Entry 1TLB (X-ray diffraction, 2.40 A resolution); this record covers chains A and D.

== Chain A (and D) ==
Name: Coproporphyrinogen III oxidase
Source organism: Saccharomyces cerevisiae
Notes: EC 1.3.3.3; chain D of this document is another copy of the same molecule, construct and numbering; everything in this record applies to it too
UniProt: P11353 (HEM6_YEAST); residue numbers follow UniProt; this construct covers 3-328
Chain sequence (326 residues; numbered 3 to 328; the number before each row is that of its first residue):
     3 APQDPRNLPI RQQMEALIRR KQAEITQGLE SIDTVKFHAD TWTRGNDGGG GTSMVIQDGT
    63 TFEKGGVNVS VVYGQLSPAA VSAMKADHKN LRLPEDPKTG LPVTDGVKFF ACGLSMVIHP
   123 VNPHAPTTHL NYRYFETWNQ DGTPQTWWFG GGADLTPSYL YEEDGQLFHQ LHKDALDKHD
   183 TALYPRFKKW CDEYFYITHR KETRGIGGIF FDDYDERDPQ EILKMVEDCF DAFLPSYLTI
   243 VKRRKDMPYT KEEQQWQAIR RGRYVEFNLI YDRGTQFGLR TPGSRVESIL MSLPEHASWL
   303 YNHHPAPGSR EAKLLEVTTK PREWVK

== How chain A and chain D interact ==
Contacting residue pairs - 53 pairs, chain A then chain D:
  Asp42(A) - Tyr303(D)  hydrogen bond
  Val57(A) - Tyr303(D)  hydrophobic
  Gln59(A) - Tyr303(D)
  Lys66(A) - Trp301(D)  hydrogen bond (side chain-backbone)
  His201(A) - Leu281(D)
  His201(A) - Val288(D)
  His201(A) - Leu292(D)
  Arg202(A) - Glu289(D)  salt bridge
  Arg202(A) - Leu292(D)
  Val267(A) - Val267(D)  hydrophobic
  Val267(A) - Trp301(D)  hydrophobic
  Glu268(A) - Leu271(D)
  Glu268(A) - Leu292(D)
  Leu271(A) - Glu268(D)
  Leu271(A) - Leu271(D)
  Leu271(A) - Ile272(D)
  Ile272(A) - Leu271(D)
  Leu281(A) - His201(D)
  Arg287(A) - Tyr303(D)  hydrogen bond
  Arg287(A) - Asn304(D)  hydrogen bond
  Val288(A) - His201(D)
  Glu289(A) - Arg202(D)  salt bridge
  Glu289(A) - Leu302(D)
  Glu289(A) - Tyr303(D)
  Glu289(A) - Asn304(D)  hydrogen bond (side chain-backbone)
  Leu292(A) - His201(D)
  Leu292(A) - Arg202(D)
  Leu292(A) - Glu268(D)
  Leu295(A) - Trp301(D)
  Pro296(A) - Trp301(D)
  Glu297(A) - Ser300(D)  hydrogen bond (backbone-side chain)
  Glu297(A) - Trp301(D)  hydrogen bond (backbone-backbone)
  Glu297(A) - Leu302(D)
  His298(A) - Ala299(D)
  His298(A) - Ser300(D)  hydrogen bond
  Ala299(A) - His298(D)
  Ala299(A) - Ala299(D)  hydrogen bond (backbone-backbone)
  Ser300(A) - Glu297(D)  hydrogen bond (side chain-backbone)
  Ser300(A) - His298(D)  hydrogen bond
  Trp301(A) - Lys66(D)  hydrogen bond (backbone-side chain)
  Trp301(A) - Leu295(D)
  Trp301(A) - Pro296(D)
  Trp301(A) - Glu297(D)  hydrogen bond (backbone-backbone)
  Trp301(A) - Trp301(D)  hydrophobic
  Leu302(A) - Glu289(D)
  Leu302(A) - Glu297(D)
  Tyr303(A) - Asp42(D)  hydrogen bond
  Tyr303(A) - Val57(D)  hydrophobic
  Tyr303(A) - Gln59(D)
  Tyr303(A) - Arg287(D)  hydrogen bond
  Tyr303(A) - Glu289(D)
  Asn304(A) - Arg287(D)
  Asn304(A) - Glu289(D)  hydrogen bond (backbone-side chain)
Interface residues without a listed pair, chain A (27 interface residues in all): Ser55, His305
Interface residues without a listed pair, chain D (26 interface residues in all): Ser55

== In short ==
The interface between chain A and chain D involves 27 residues on one side and 26 on the other, with 16
hydrogen bonds and 2 salt bridges. Polar contacts include Arg202(A)-Glu289(D), Asp42(A)-Tyr303(D) and
Lys66(A)-Trp301(D).
Chain A and chain D are both Coproporphyrinogen III oxidase (Saccharomyces cerevisiae); the structure, Yeast
coproporphyrinogen oxidase, was determined by X-ray diffraction together with 1TK1 and 1TKL from the same
study.
